PDB entry 6UZ1 | X-ray diffraction, 3.14 A resolution | chains D and E of the 5 polymer chains in the assembly

# Chain D
Name: T cell receptor, alpha chain
Organism: Homo sapiens
Amino-acid sequence (110 residues; each row starts with the number of its first residue; note: 6 numbers in that range are skipped by the numbering (no residue carries them; nothing is unmodelled there)):
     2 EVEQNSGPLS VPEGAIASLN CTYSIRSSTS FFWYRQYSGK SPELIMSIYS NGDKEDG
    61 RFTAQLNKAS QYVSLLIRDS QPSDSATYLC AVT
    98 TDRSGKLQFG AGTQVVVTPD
Unresolved in the structure: 116-117
Cystine bridges: Cys22-Cys90

# Chain E
Name: T cell receptor, beta chain
Organism: Homo sapiens
Amino-acid sequence (115 residues; each row starts with the number of its first residue; note: 2 numbers in that range are skipped by the numbering (no residue carries them; nothing is unmodelled there)):
     2 AGVTQTPKFQ VLKTGQSMTL QCAQDMNHEY MAWYRQDPGM GLRLIHYSVG VGITDQGDVP
    62 D
    64 GYKVSRSTTE DFPLRLLSAA PSQTSVYFCA SRPGAAGGRP
   105 ELYFGPGTRL TVTE
Unresolved in the structure: 2, 117-118
Cystine bridges: Cys23-Cys92

# How chain D and chain E interact
Contacting residue pairs - 29 pairs, chain D then chain E:
  Phe33(D) - Pro103(E)  hydrophobic
  Tyr35(D) - Glu105(E)
  Tyr35(D) - Leu106(E)  hydrogen bond (side chain-backbone)
  Tyr35(D) - Phe108(E)  hydrophobic
  Gln37(D) - Gln37(E)  hydrogen bond
  Gln37(D) - Phe91(E)
  Lys41(D) - Phe91(E)
  Ser42(D) - Phe91(E)
  Ser42(D) - Gly109(E)
  Pro43(D) - Phe91(E)
  Pro43(D) - Phe108(E)  hydrophobic
  Leu45(D) - Glu105(E)
  Leu89(D) - Leu43(E)  hydrophobic
  Arg100(D) - Ala99(E)
  Ser101(D) - Arg95(E)  hydrogen bond (backbone-side chain)
  Gly102(D) - Tyr31(E)  hydrogen bond (backbone-side chain)
  Gly102(D) - Arg95(E)
  Lys103(D) - Asp59(E)  salt bridge
  Leu104(D) - Tyr35(E)  hydrogen bond (backbone-side chain)
  Leu104(D) - Leu106(E)  hydrophobic
  Phe106(D) - Tyr35(E)  hydrophobic
  Phe106(D) - Leu43(E)  hydrophobic
  Phe106(D) - Phe108(E)  hydrophobic
  Gly107(D) - Met41(E)
  Gly107(D) - Gly42(E)
  Gly107(D) - Leu43(E)
  Ala108(D) - Gly40(E)
  Ala108(D) - Met41(E)
  Ala108(D) - Gly42(E)
Also at the interface, not in a pair above, chain D (18 interface residues in all): Ser31, Tyr50
Also at the interface, not in a pair above, chain E (19 interface residues in all): Leu45, Ala98, Pro110

# Overview
18 residues of chain D and 19 residues of chain E are in contact; the contacts include 5 hydrogen bonds and 1
salt bridge. Polar pairs include Lys103(D)-Asp59(E), Tyr35(D)-Leu106(E) and Gln37(D)-Gln37(E).
Here chain D is T cell receptor, alpha chain and chain E is T cell receptor, beta chain, both from Homo
sapiens. Entry 6UZ1 (Noncanonical binding of single-chain A6 TCR variant S3-4 in complex with Tax/HLA-A2) was
determined by X-ray diffraction.
